PDB entry 5UHC | X-ray diffraction, 3.80 A resolution | chains B and D of the 9 polymer chains in the assembly

[Chain B]
Molecule: DNA-directed RNA polymerase subunit alpha
Source organism: Mycobacterium tuberculosis (strain ATCC 25618 / H37Rv)
Notes: EC 2.7.7.6
UniProtKB: P9WGZ1 (RPOA_MYCTU); residues 1-347 here = UniProt positions 1-347
Amino-acid sequence (347 residues; numbered 1 to 347; the number before each row is that of its first residue):
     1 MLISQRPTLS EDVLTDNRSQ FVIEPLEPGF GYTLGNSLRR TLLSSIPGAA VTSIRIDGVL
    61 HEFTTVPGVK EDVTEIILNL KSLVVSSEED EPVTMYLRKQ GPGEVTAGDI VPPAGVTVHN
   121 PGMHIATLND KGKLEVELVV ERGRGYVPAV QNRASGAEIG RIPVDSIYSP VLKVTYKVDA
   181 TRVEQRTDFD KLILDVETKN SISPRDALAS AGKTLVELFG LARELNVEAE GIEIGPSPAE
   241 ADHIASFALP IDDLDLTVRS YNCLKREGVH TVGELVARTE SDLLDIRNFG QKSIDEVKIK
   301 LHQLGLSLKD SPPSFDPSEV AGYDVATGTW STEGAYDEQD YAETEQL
Disordered / not traced: 1-5, 155-156, 233-347

[Chain D]
Molecule: DNA-directed RNA polymerase subunit beta'
Source organism: Mycobacterium tuberculosis (strain ATCC 25618 / H37Rv)
Notes: EC 2.7.7.6
UniProtKB: P9WGY7 (RPOC_MYCTU); numbering as in UniProt (aligned over 1-1316)
Amino-acid sequence (1316 residues; numbered 1 to 1316; the number before each row is that of its first residue):
     1 MLDVNFFDEL RIGLATAEDI RQWSYGEVKK PETINYRTLK PEKDGLFCEK IFGPTRDWEC
    61 YCGKYKRVRF KGIICERCGV EVTRAKVRRE RMGHIELAAP VTHIWYFKGV PSRLGYLLDL
   121 APKDLEKIIY FAAYVITSVD EEMRHNELST LEAEMAVERK AVEDQRDGEL EARAQKLEAD
   181 LAELEAEGAK ADARRKVRDG GEREMRQIRD RAQRELDRLE DIWSTFTKLA PKQLIVDENL
   241 YRELVDRYGE YFTGAMGAES IQKLIENFDI DAEAESLRDV IRNGKGQKKL RALKRLKVVA
   301 AFQQSGNSPM GMVLDAVPVI PPELRPMVQL DGGRFATSDL NDLYRRVINR NNRLKRLIDL
   361 GAPEIIVNNE KRMLQESVDA LFDNGRRGRP VTGPGNRPLK SLSDLLKGKQ GRFRQNLLGK
   421 RVDYSGRSVI VVGPQLKLHQ CGLPKLMALE LFKPFVMKRL VDLNHAQNIK SAKRMVERQR
   481 PQVWDVLEEV IAEHPVLLNR APTLHRLGIQ AFEPMLVEGK AIQLHPLVCE AFNADFDGDQ
   541 MAVHLPLSAE AQAEARILML SSNNILSPAS GRPLAMPRLD MVTGLYYLTT EVPGDTGEYQ
   601 PASGDHPETG VYSSPAEAIM AADRGVLSVR AKIKVRLTQL RPPVEIEAEL FGHSGWQPGD
   661 AWMAETTLGR VMFNELLPLG YPFVNKQMHK KVQAAIINDL AERYPMIVVA QTVDKLKDAG
   721 FYWATRSGVT VSMADVLVPP RKKEILDHYE ERADKVEKQF QRGALNHDER NEALVEIWKE
   781 ATDEVGQALR EHYPDDNPII TIVDSGATGN FTQTRTLAGM KGLVTNPKGE FIPRPVKSSF
   841 REGLTVLEYF INTHGARKGL ADTALRTADS GYLTRRLVDV SQDVIVREHD CQTERGIVVE
   901 LAERAPDGTL IRDPYIETSA YARTLGTDAV DEAGNVIVER GQDLGDPEID ALLAAGITQV
   961 KVRSVLTCAT STGVCATCYG RSMATGKLVD IGEAVGIVAA QSIGEPGTQL TMRTFHQGGV
  1021 GEDITGGLPR VQELFEARVP RGKAPIADVT GRVRLEDGER FYKITIVPDD GGEEVVYDKI
  1081 SKRQRLRVFK HEDGSERVLS DGDHVEVGQQ LMEGSADPHE VLRVQGPREV QIHLVREVQE
  1141 VYRAQGVSIH DKHIEVIVRQ MLRRVTIIDS GSTEFLPGSL IDRAEFEAEN RRVVAEGGEP
  1201 AAGRPVLMGI TKASLATDSW LSAASFQETT RVLTDAAINC RSDKLNGLKE NVIIGKLIPA
  1261 GTGINRYRNI AVQPTEEARA AAYTIPSYED QYYSPDFGAA TGAAVPLDDY GYSDYR
Disordered / not traced: 1-2, 1012-1025, 1282-1316
Bound ions: Zn2+ site 1: Cys60, Cys62, Cys75, Cys78; Mg2+: Asp535, Asp537, Asp539; Zn2+ site 2: Cys891, Cys968, Cys975, Cys978
Swiss-Prot annotation at these positions:
  - binding site (Zn(2+)): Cys60, Cys62, Cys75, Cys78, Cys891, Cys968, Cys975, Cys978
  - binding site (Mg(2+)): Asp535, Asp537, Asp539

[Chain B / chain D interface]
Contacting residue pairs - 32 pairs, chain B then chain D:
  Arg39(B) with Asp623(D), salt bridge
  Leu43(B) with Asp623(D)
  Thr74(B) with Glu608(D)
  Glu75(B) with Arg636(D), hydrogen bond (backbone-side chain); Met663(D)
  Leu78(B) with Val611(D), hydrophobic; Ser613(D); Arg636(D); Met663(D), hydrophobic
  Asn79(B) with Arg636(D), hydrogen bond
  Lys81(B) with Val611(D), hydrogen bond (side chain-backbone); Glu617(D), salt bridge
  Gly145(B) with Met620(D)
  Tyr146(B) with Tyr612(D); Glu617(D), hydrogen bond; Met620(D), hydrophobic; Arg624(D), hydrogen bond (backbone-side chain)
  Pro148(B) with Arg624(D); Val626(D), hydrophobic
  Pro163(B) with Pro607(D)
  Asp165(B) with Val611(D); Glu617(D)
  Ile167(B) with Glu617(D)
  Ser169(B) with Met620(D)
  Leu172(B) with Ala616(D); Met620(D)
  Lys173(B) with Ile619(D)
  Arg182(B) with Glu488(D), salt bridge
  Gln185(B) with Lys445(D); Glu518(D)
  Thr187(B) with Lys445(D); Glu518(D)
Interface residues without a listed pair, chain B (23 interface residues in all): Arg40, Glu62, Val147, Val171
Interface residues without a listed pair, chain D (19 interface residues in all): Ala602, Ala621

[Overview]
23 residues of chain B face 19 of chain D across their interface, with 5 hydrogen bonds and 3 salt bridges.
Polar contacts include Arg39(B)-Asp623(D), Lys81(B)-Glu617(D) and Arg182(B)-Glu488(D). UniProt lists 8
Zn2+-binding residues and 3 Mg2+-binding residues on chain D.
Here chain B is DNA-directed RNA polymerase subunit alpha and chain D is DNA-directed RNA polymerase subunit
beta', both from Mycobacterium tuberculosis (strain ATCC 25618 / H37Rv). Entry 5UHC (Crystal structure of
Mycobacterium tuberculosis transcription initiation complex containing 3nt RNA in complex with Rifampin) was
determined by X-ray diffraction, deposited together with 5UH5, 5UH6, 5UH8, 5UH9, 5UHA, 5UHB and 4 further
entries.
